PDB entry 8S7X | electron microscopy, 2.78 A resolution | chains A and C of the 11 polymer chains in the assembly

Chain A:
Molecule: Methyl-coenzyme M reductase subunit gamma
From: Methanococcus maripaludis
Notes: EC 2.8.4.1
UniProtKB: A0A2L1CBG2 (A0A2L1CBG2_METMI); residue numbers follow UniProt; this construct covers 1-260
Sequence (260 residues; each row starts with the number of its first residue):
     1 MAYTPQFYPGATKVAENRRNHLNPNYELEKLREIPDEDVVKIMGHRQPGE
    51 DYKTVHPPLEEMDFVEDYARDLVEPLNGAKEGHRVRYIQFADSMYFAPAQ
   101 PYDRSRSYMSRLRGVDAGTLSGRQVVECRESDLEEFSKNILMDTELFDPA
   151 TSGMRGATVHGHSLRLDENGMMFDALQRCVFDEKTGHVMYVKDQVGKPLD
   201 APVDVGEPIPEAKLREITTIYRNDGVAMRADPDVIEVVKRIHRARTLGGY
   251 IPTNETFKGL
Unresolved in the structure: 1
Ligand contacts: factor 430 (F43): Leu120, Ser121, Gly122, Arg123, Ala157, Thr158, Val159, His160, His162

Chain C:
Molecule: Methyl-coenzyme M reductase subunit alpha
From: Methanococcus maripaludis
Notes: EC 2.8.4.1
UniProtKB: A0A2L1CBB0 (A0A2L1CBB0_METMI); numbering as in UniProt (aligned over 1-553)
Sequence (553 residues; each row starts with the number of its first residue):
     1 MEAEKRLFLKALKEKFEEDPKEKYTKFYTFGGWEQSARKREFVEANEKIV
    51 SEKRQGIPLYNPDIGVPLGQRKLMPYKLSNTDDYCEGDDLHFLNNAAIQQ
   101 LWDDIRRTVIVGMDTAHSVLEKRLGVEVTPETINEYMHTINHSLPGGAVV
   151 QEHMVEVHPSLAWDCYARIFTGDDELADELDSRFLIDINKLFPEEQAETL
   201 KAAIGKKTYQVSRVPSLVGRVCDGGTISRWSAMQIGMSFITAYKLCAGEA
   251 ATADFSYASKHADVIQMGNALPGRRARGPNEPGGIRFGILSDVVQTTRVS
   301 EDPVEQSLEVVATGAALYDQIWLGAYMSGGIGFTQYATASYTDDILDDFS
   351 YYALDYVEKKYGRMGTKATMDVVEDVAGEVTLYALEQYDDYPALLEDHFG
   401 GSQRAAVAAAASGIGVCMATGNSNAGVNGWYLSQILHKEYHSRLGFYGYD
   451 LQDQCGASNSLAIRNDEAAPLELRGPNYPNYAMNVGHQGEYAGIAQAAHS
   501 ARGDAFALNPLVKVAFADPMLVFDFSKPRKEIARGALREFEAAGERDVIL
   551 PAK
Unresolved in the structure: 1-3
Sequence notes: variant Ser51 (Ala in A0A2L1CBB0)
Modified / non-standard residues: His261 (N1-methylated histidine; MHS); Arg275 (5-methyl-arginine; AGM); Gln403 (2-methyl-glutamine; MGN); Gly448 (thioglycin; GL3); Cys455 (S-methylcysteine; SMC)
Ligand contacts:
  - 1-thioethanesulfonic acid (COM): Tyr336, Phe446, Tyr447, Gly448
  - factor 430 (F43), molecule 1: Ala148, Val149, Gln151, Met154, Val155, Met233, Met237, Ile240
  - factor 430 (F43), molecule 2: Ser328, Gly329, Gly330, Ile331, Gly332, Phe333, Thr334, Gln335, Tyr336, Phe399, Gly400, Gln403, Phe446
  - FeFe cofactor (S5Q): His142, Ala148, Val150, Gln151, Glu152
  - Coenzyme B (TP7): Arg274, Leu323, Met327, Ser328, Phe333, Phe446, Met483, Asn484, Val485

How chain A and chain C interact:
Contacting residue pairs - 112 pairs, chain A then chain C:
  Tyr8(A) - Glu439(C)  hydrogen bond
  Arg18(A) - Glu439(C)  salt bridge
  Arg18(A) - Tyr440(C)  hydrogen bond (side chain-backbone)
  Arg18(A) - Ser442(C)
  Asp92(A) - Arg443(C)  hydrogen bond (backbone-side chain)
  Ser93(A) - Arg443(C)
  Met94(A) - Leu395(C)  hydrophobic
  Met94(A) - Arg404(C)
  Met94(A) - His441(C)
  Met94(A) - Arg443(C)
  Tyr95(A) - Lys23(C)
  Tyr95(A) - Pro392(C)
  Gln100(A) - Ser442(C)
  Gln100(A) - Arg443(C)  hydrogen bond
  Pro101(A) - Ser442(C)
  Pro101(A) - Arg443(C)
  Tyr102(A) - Lys438(C)
  Tyr102(A) - Ser442(C)  hydrogen bond (backbone-backbone)
  Tyr102(A) - Arg443(C)
  Tyr102(A) - Leu444(C)
  Tyr102(A) - Asp450(C)  hydrogen bond
  Asp103(A) - Ser442(C)  hydrogen bond (backbone-side chain)
  Arg106(A) - Lys438(C)
  Arg106(A) - Glu439(C)  salt bridge
  Gly118(A) - Tyr447(C)
  Leu120(A) - Gly445(C)
  Leu120(A) - Phe446(C)
  Leu120(A) - Tyr447(C)
  Ser121(A) - Gly401(C)  hydrogen bond (side chain-backbone)
  Ser121(A) - Arg443(C)  hydrogen bond (backbone-side chain)
  Ser121(A) - Leu444(C)  hydrogen bond (side chain-backbone)
  Ser121(A) - Gly445(C)  hydrogen bond (backbone-backbone)
  Val125(A) - Tyr447(C)
  Thr158(A) - Val66(C)
  His160(A) - Arg71(C)  hydrogen bond
  His160(A) - Phe399(C)
  His162(A) - Phe399(C)
  His162(A) - Arg404(C)  hydrogen bond
  His162(A) - Arg443(C)
  Ser163(A) - Leu395(C)
  Ser163(A) - Glu396(C)
  Ser163(A) - Phe399(C)  hydrogen bond (side chain-backbone)
  Ser163(A) - Arg404(C)
  Leu164(A) - Arg71(C)
  Leu164(A) - Glu396(C)
  Arg165(A) - Phe16(C)
  Arg165(A) - Glu18(C)  salt bridge
  Arg165(A) - Glu22(C)
  Arg165(A) - Lys23(C)
  Arg165(A) - Thr25(C)
  Arg165(A) - Phe27(C)
  Arg165(A) - Pro392(C)
  Arg165(A) - Ala393(C)
  Arg165(A) - Glu396(C)  salt bridge
  Leu166(A) - Lys23(C)
  Leu166(A) - Tyr24(C)
  Leu166(A) - Thr25(C)  hydrogen bond (backbone-backbone)
  Asp167(A) - Tyr24(C)
  Asp167(A) - Thr25(C)
  Asp167(A) - Phe27(C)
  Glu168(A) - Thr25(C)
  Glu168(A) - Lys26(C)
  Phe173(A) - Phe27(C)  hydrophobic
  Phe173(A) - Tyr28(C)  hydrophobic
  Phe173(A) - Gln70(C)
  Phe173(A) - Arg71(C)
  Asp174(A) - Tyr28(C)  hydrogen bond (backbone-side chain)
  Ala175(A) - Gln70(C)
  Gln177(A) - Tyr28(C)
  Glu211(A) - Lys23(C)  salt bridge
  Ile220(A) - His441(C)
  Ile220(A) - Arg443(C)
  Tyr221(A) - Asp389(C)
  Tyr221(A) - Tyr440(C)  hydrogen bond (backbone-backbone)
  Tyr221(A) - His441(C)
  Arg222(A) - Asp389(C)  hydrogen bond (side chain-backbone)
  Asn223(A) - Glu386(C)
  Asn223(A) - Asp389(C)  hydrogen bond (backbone-side chain)
  Asn223(A) - Asp390(C)
  Met228(A) - Glu439(C)
  Met228(A) - Tyr440(C)  hydrophobic
  Arg229(A) - Glu379(C)  salt bridge
  Arg229(A) - Leu382(C)
  Arg229(A) - Tyr383(C)
  Arg229(A) - Glu386(C)  salt bridge
  Ile235(A) - Leu382(C)  hydrophobic
  Val238(A) - Ile435(C)  hydrophobic
  Val238(A) - Leu436(C)  hydrophobic
  Val238(A) - Glu439(C)
  Lys239(A) - Glu374(C)
  His242(A) - Met370(C)
  His242(A) - Glu374(C)
  His242(A) - Asn428(C)  hydrogen bond
  His242(A) - Leu432(C)
  His242(A) - Ile435(C)
  His242(A) - Ala457(C)
  Arg243(A) - Met370(C)
  Arg243(A) - Asp371(C)  salt bridge
  Arg243(A) - Glu374(C)  salt bridge
  Arg245(A) - Ile435(C)
  Arg245(A) - Gln454(C)  hydrogen bond
  Arg245(A) - Ala457(C)
  Arg245(A) - Ser458(C)
  Thr246(A) - Met370(C)
  Thr246(A) - Asn428(C)  hydrogen bond
  Thr246(A) - Ala457(C)  hydrogen bond (side chain-backbone)
  Thr246(A) - Leu461(C)
  Gly249(A) - Ser458(C)
  Gly249(A) - Ala462(C)
  Tyr250(A) - Leu461(C)
  Tyr250(A) - Ile463(C)
  Ile251(A) - Ile463(C)  hydrophobic
Also at the interface, not in a pair above, chain A (53 interface residues in all): Phe96, Thr119, Arg123, Gly170, Met172, Leu176, Thr219, Asp224
Also at the interface, not in a pair above, chain C (56 interface residues in all): Pro67, Asp375, Gly378, Gly400, Tyr431, Asp453, Ser460

Overview:
53 residues of chain A and 56 residues of chain C are in contact, with 23 hydrogen bonds and 9 salt bridges.
Polar contacts include Arg18(A)-Glu439(C), Arg106(A)-Glu439(C) and Arg165(A)-Glu18(C). One factor 430 molecule
is bound between chain A and chain C.
Here chain A is Methyl-coenzyme M reductase subunit gamma and chain C is Methyl-coenzyme M reductase subunit
alpha, both from Methanococcus maripaludis. Entry 8S7X (Methyl-coenzyme M reductase activation complex without
the A2 component) was determined by electron microscopy (same publication as 8S7V and 9H1L).
